PDB entry 3K6Y | X-ray diffraction, 1.30 A resolution | chain A

# Chain A
Protein: Possible membrane-associated serine protease
From: Mycobacterium tuberculosis
Notes: EC 3.4.21.-
Reference sequence: O69639 (O69639_MYCTU); residue numbers follow UniProt; this construct covers 161-397
Chain sequence (237 residues; row label = number of the first residue in the row):
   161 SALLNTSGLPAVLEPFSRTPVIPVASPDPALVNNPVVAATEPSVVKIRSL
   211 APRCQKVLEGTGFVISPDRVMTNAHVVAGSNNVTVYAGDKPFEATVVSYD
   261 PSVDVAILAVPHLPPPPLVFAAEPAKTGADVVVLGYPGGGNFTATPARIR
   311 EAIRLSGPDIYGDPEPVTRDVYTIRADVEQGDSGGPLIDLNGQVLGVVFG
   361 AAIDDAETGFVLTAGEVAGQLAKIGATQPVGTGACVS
Not modelled in the structure: 161-170
Disulfides: Cys-214/Cys-395
Reported in the primary citation:
  - catalytic residues: His-235, Asp-264, Gly-341, Ser-343
  - contacts within the chain: His-235/Ser-343 (hydrogen bond), His-235/Asp-264 (hydrogen bond)
  - mutagenesis - S343A: abolished catalytic activity
  - mutagenesis - S343A: abolished binding to fluorophosphonate (FP)-TAMRA
  - mutagenesis - C214A, C395A: decreased catalytic activity
  - interface residues: Ala-171, Val-172, Glu-174, Pro-175, Phe-176, Ser-177, Arg-178, Ile-320, Val-338, Phe-359, Ala-361, Phe-370, Val-396
  - conformationally variable residues (helix shift, loop rearrangement): Ala-238 to Asn-242, Ala-374 to Lys-383
  - binding site for Possible membrane-associated serine protease (chain A): Ile-320, Val-338, Phe-359, Ala-361, Phe-370, Val-396

# Overview
From the paper: catalytic residues His-235, Asp-264 and Gly-341 among others; C214A and C395A reduce catalytic
activity.
Chain A is Possible membrane-associated serine protease (Mycobacterium tuberculosis); the structure, Crystal
structure of Rv3671c protease from M. tuberculosis, active form, was determined by X-ray diffraction together
with 3LT3 and 3K6Z from the same study.
